PDB entry 9MU5 | electron microscopy, 6.30 A resolution (low resolution: residue-level contacts below are approximate; hydrogen-bond / salt-bridge calls are withheld) | chains g and T of the 8 polymer chains in the assembly

# Chain g
Molecule: Histone H2A
Source organism: Drosophila melanogaster
UniProt: P84051 (H2A_DROME); residue numbers follow UniProt; this construct covers 14-118
Chain sequence (105 residues; row label = number of the first residue in the row):
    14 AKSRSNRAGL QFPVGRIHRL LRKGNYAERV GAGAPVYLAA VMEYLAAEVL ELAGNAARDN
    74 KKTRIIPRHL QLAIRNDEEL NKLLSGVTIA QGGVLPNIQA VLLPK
Curated features (UniProtKB/Swiss-Prot):
  - modified residue: Lys36 (N6-succinyllysine), Gln104 (N5-methylglutamine)

# Chain T
Molecule: 133-nt DNA strand
Source organism: Drosophila melanogaster
Sequence (133 nucleotides; each row starts with the number of its first residue; numbers below 1 keep their minus sign (DA-84 is residue -84)):
   -84 ATATATATAT ATATAAGAAT CCCGGTGCCG AGGCCGCTCA ATTGGTCGTA GACAGCTCTA
   -24 GCACCGCTTA AACGCACGTA CGCGCTGTCC CCCGCGTTTT AACCGCCAAG GGGATTACTC
    36 CCTAGTCTCC AGG

# Chain g / chain T interface
Contacting residue pairs - 14 pairs, chain g then chain T:
  Ala14(g) with DT-43(T); DT-42(T)
  Lys15(g) with DT-43(T); DT-42(T)
  Ser16(g) with DT-43(T)
  Arg17(g) with DT-43(T)
  Arg20(g) with DT-42(T)
  Gly28(g) with DA-44(T)
  Arg29(g) with DA-44(T)
  Arg32(g) with DA-45(T); DA-44(T)
  Glu41(g) with DA-35(T)
  Arg42(g) with DG-37(T); DA-35(T)
Also at the interface, not in a pair above, chain g (12 interface residues in all): Ser18, Arg77
Also at the interface, not in a pair above, chain T (9 interface residues in all): DG-55, DA-54, DT-36

# Summary
12 residues of chain g face 9 of chain T across their interface.
Here chain g is Histone H2A and chain T is a 133-nt DNA strand, both from Drosophila melanogaster. Entry 9MU5
(Structure of a native Drosophila melanogaster hexameric nucleosome) was determined by electron microscopy.
